PDB entry 8I3G | X-ray diffraction, 2.40 A resolution | chains A and D

[Chain A]
Molecule: Chromatin modification-related protein EAF3
Organism: Saccharomyces cerevisiae
UniProtKB: A0A8H4F719 (A0A8H4F719_YEASX); numbering as in UniProt (aligned over 218-401)
Sequence (184 residues; numbered 218 to 401; the number before each row is that of its first residue):
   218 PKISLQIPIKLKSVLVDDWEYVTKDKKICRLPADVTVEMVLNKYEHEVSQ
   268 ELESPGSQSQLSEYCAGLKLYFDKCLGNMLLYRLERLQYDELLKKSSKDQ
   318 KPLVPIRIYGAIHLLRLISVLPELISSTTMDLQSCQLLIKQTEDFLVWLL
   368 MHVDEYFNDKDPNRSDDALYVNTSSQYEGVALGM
Unresolved in the structure: 375-392
From the paper describing this entry:
  - mutagenesis - V233E/W236D, V233E/T240A, R300A/R303E: abolished binding to Chromatin modification-related protein EAF7 (chain D)

[Chain D]
Molecule: Chromatin modification-related protein EAF7
Organism: Saccharomyces cerevisiae
UniProtKB: A0A8H4BXU7 (A0A8H4BXU7_YEASX); residues 108-143 here = UniProt positions 108-143
Sequence (36 residues; row label = number of the first residue in the row):
   108 EETLLELNNRIRVRKQDFTLPWEEYGELILENARKS
Unresolved in the structure: 143
From the paper describing this entry:
  - mutagenesis - L114A, I118A, R121A, D124A, E131A: decreased binding to Chromatin modification-related protein EAF3 (chain A)

[How chain A and chain D interact]
Residue-residue contacts - 80 pairs, chain A then chain D:
  I224(A) - Y132(D)
  K229(A) - E131(D)  salt bridge
  K229(A) - Y132(D)
  K229(A) - L135(D)
  L232(A) - L127(D)
  L232(A) - Y132(D)
  V233(A) - L127(D)  hydrophobic
  V233(A) - Y132(D)  hydrophobic
  V233(A) - L135(D)
  V233(A) - N139(D)
  D234(A) - N139(D)
  D234(A) - K142(D)  salt bridge
  W236(A) - L127(D)  hydrophobic
  W236(A) - I136(D)  hydrophobic
  E237(A) - N139(D)  hydrogen bond
  E237(A) - K142(D)  salt bridge
  K241(A) - N139(D)  hydrogen bond
  K241(A) - A140(D)
  E280(A) - T110(D)  hydrogen bond
  E280(A) - L112(D)
  E280(A) - E113(D)
  G284(A) - L111(D)
  G284(A) - L112(D)
  L285(A) - L111(D)
  L287(A) - L112(D)  hydrophobic
  L287(A) - N115(D)
  Y288(A) - N115(D)
  Y288(A) - I118(D)  hydrogen bond (side chain-backbone)
  Y288(A) - R119(D)  hydrogen bond (side chain-backbone)
  Y288(A) - V120(D)
  K291(A) - N115(D)  hydrogen bond (side chain-backbone)
  K291(A) - N116(D)  hydrogen bond
  C292(A) - V120(D)  hydrophobic
  N295(A) - V120(D)
  N295(A) - R121(D)
  N295(A) - K122(D)
  N295(A) - Q123(D)  hydrogen bond (backbone-backbone)
  M296(A) - V120(D)  hydrophobic
  M296(A) - R121(D)
  M296(A) - Q123(D)
  M296(A) - F125(D)
  L297(A) - F125(D)
  L298(A) - D124(D)
  L298(A) - F125(D)  hydrogen bond (backbone-backbone)
  Y299(A) - F125(D)
  R300(A) - D124(D)  salt bridge
  R333(A) - F125(D)
  S336(A) - F125(D)
  S336(A) - Y132(D)
  V337(A) - F125(D)  hydrophobic
  E340(A) - R121(D)  salt bridge
  L341(A) - I118(D)  hydrophobic
  L341(A) - R119(D)
  L341(A) - R121(D)
  S344(A) - R121(D)  hydrogen bond
  T345(A) - R117(D)
  T345(A) - I118(D)
  T346(A) - R117(D)  hydrogen bond (backbone-side chain)
  M347(A) - L114(D)  hydrophobic
  M347(A) - R117(D)
  D348(A) - E109(D)
  Q350(A) - E108(D)
  S351(A) - E108(D)
  S351(A) - E109(D)  hydrogen bond (side chain-backbone)
  L355(A) - L111(D)  hydrophobic
  G396(A) - F125(D)
  G396(A) - T126(D)
  G396(A) - L127(D)  hydrogen bond (backbone-backbone)
  V397(A) - T126(D)
  V397(A) - L127(D)
  V397(A) - W129(D)  hydrophobic
  V397(A) - I136(D)  hydrophobic
  A398(A) - T126(D)
  A398(A) - L127(D)  hydrogen bond (backbone-backbone)
  A398(A) - P128(D)
  A398(A) - W129(D)  hydrogen bond (backbone-backbone)
  L399(A) - W129(D)  hydrophobic
  M401(A) - P128(D)  hydrophobic
  M401(A) - W129(D)
  M401(A) - E130(D)
Other interface residues (no listed pair), chain A (44 interface residues in all): S230, Q277, Y281, I342, L354
The authors on this interface:
  - specific contacts: K229(A)-E131(D) (hydrogen bond)
  - hot spots on chain A (mutagenesis) - V233E/W236D, V233E/T240A: abolished binding to Chromatin modification-related protein EAF7 (chain D)
  - interface residues, chain D: L111(D)
  - hot spots on chain D (mutagenesis) - F125A, L127A: abolished binding to Chromatin modification-related protein EAF3 (chain A)
  - hot spots on chain D (mutagenesis) - L114A: decreased binding to Chromatin modification-related protein EAF3 (chain A)

[Summary]
The interface between chain A and chain D involves 44 residues on one side and 30 on the other, with 15
hydrogen bonds and 5 salt bridges. Polar contacts include K229(A)-E131(D), D234(A)-K142(D) and
E237(A)-K142(D). The authors report a hydrogen bond between K229(A) and E131(D). The paper reports that L114A,
I118A and R121A of chain D, among others, reduce binding to Chromatin modification-related protein EAF3 (chain
A); the interface residue L111(D); 10 substitutions were tested in all.
Here chain A is Chromatin modification-related protein EAF3 and chain D is Chromatin modification-related
protein EAF7, both from Saccharomyces cerevisiae. Entry 8I3G (Crystal structure of Eaf3-Eaf7 complex) was
determined by X-ray diffraction, deposited together with 8I3F.
